PDB entry 2ZDA | X-ray diffraction, 1.73 A resolution | chains H and I of the 3 polymer chains in the assembly

Chain H:
Name: Thrombin Heavy Chain
Source organism: Homo sapiens
Notes: EC 3.4.21.5
UniProtKB: P00734 (THRB_HUMAN); the construct lacks a stretch of the UniProt sequence and is renumbered around it, so the offset changes along the chain: 16-36 = UniProt 364-384; 37-60 = UniProt 386-409; 61-77 = UniProt 419-435; 78-97 = UniProt 437-456; 7 more segments
Chain sequence (259 residues; each row starts with the number of its first residue; note: 1 number in that range is skipped by the numbering (no residue carries it; nothing is unmodelled there); a row labelled like 60A-60I holds insertion residues (60A, then the next letters in order)):
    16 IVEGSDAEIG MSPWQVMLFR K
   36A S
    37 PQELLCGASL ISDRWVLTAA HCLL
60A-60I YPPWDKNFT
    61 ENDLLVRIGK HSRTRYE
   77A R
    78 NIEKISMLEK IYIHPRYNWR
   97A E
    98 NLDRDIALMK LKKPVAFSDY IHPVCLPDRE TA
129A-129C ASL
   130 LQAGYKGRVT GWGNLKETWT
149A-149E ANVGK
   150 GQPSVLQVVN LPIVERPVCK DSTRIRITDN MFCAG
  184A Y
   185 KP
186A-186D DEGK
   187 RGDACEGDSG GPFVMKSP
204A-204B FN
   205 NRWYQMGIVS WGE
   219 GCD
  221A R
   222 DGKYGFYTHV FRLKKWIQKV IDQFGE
Unresolved in the structure: 148-149, 149A-149E, 247
Swiss-Prot annotation at these positions:
  - region: Ala-183 to Val-200 (High affinity receptor-binding region which is also known as the TP508 peptide)
  - active site (Charge relay system): His-57, Asp-102, Ser-195
  - glycosylation: Asn-60G (N-linked (GlcNAc...) (complex) asparagine)
Disulfide bonds: Cys-42/Cys-58, Cys-168/Cys-182, Cys-191/Cys-220
Small-molecule neighbours: 32U (D-phenylalanyl-N-{4-[amino(iminio)methyl]benzyl}-L-prolinamide): His-57, Tyr-60A, Trp-60D, Glu-97A, Asn-98, Leu-99, Ile-174, Asp-189, Ala-190, Cys-191, Glu-192, Ser-195, Val-213, Ser-214, Trp-215, Gly-216, Glu-217, Gly-219, Cys-220, Gly-226

Chain I:
Name: Hirudin variant-1
UniProtKB: P01050 (ITH1_HIRME); numbering as in UniProt (aligned over 54-64)
Chain sequence (11 residues; numbered 54 to 64; the number before each row is that of its first residue):
    54 GDFEEIPEEY L
Modified positions: Tyr-63 (o-sulfo-l-tyrosine; TYS)

How chain H and chain I interact:
Residue-residue contacts (26; chain H residue first):
  Phe-34(H) with Phe-56(I), hydrophobic
  Lys-36(H) with Leu-64(I)
  Gln-38(H) with Phe-56(I); Ile-59(I); Leu-64(I)
  Glu-39(H) with Phe-56(I)
  Leu-40(H) with Phe-56(I)
  Leu-65(H) with Ile-59(I), hydrophobic; Tyr-63(I); Leu-64(I), hydrophobic
  Arg-67(H) with Ile-59(I)
  Arg-73(H) with Asp-55(I), salt bridge; Phe-56(I)
  Thr-74(H) with Asp-55(I); Phe-56(I); Glu-57(I), hydrogen bond (backbone-backbone)
  Arg-75(H) with Glu-57(I)
  Tyr-76(H) with Glu-57(I), hydrogen bond (backbone-side chain); Glu-58(I); Pro-60(I); Tyr-63(I)
  Glu-80(H) with Tyr-63(I)
  Lys-81(H) with Tyr-63(I)
  Ile-82(H) with Ile-59(I), hydrophobic; Tyr-63(I)
  Gln-151(H) with Asp-55(I), hydrogen bond
Other interface residues (no listed pair), chain H (16 interface residues in all): Met-32
Other interface residues (no listed pair), chain I (9 interface residues in all): Gly-54

Summary:
16 residues of chain H face 9 of chain I across their interface, with 3 hydrogen bonds and 1 salt bridge.
Polar contacts include Arg-73(H)/Asp-55(I), Tyr-76(H)/Glu-57(I) and Gln-151(H)/Asp-55(I). Chain H binds
compound 32U. Curated annotation (UniProt) lists 3 active-site residues on chain H.
Chain H is Thrombin Heavy Chain (Homo sapiens) and chain I is Hirudin variant-1; the structure, Exploring
Thrombin S1 pocket, was determined by X-ray diffraction, deposited together with 2ZC9, 2ZFP, 2ZGX, 2ZO3, 3DHK,
3DUX and 3F68.
